Entry 8KHR (electron microscopy, 3.25 A resolution); this record covers chains C and A of the 5 polymer chains in the assembly.

# Chain C
Protein: Soluble gp42
Source organism: Epstein-Barr virus (strain GD1)
Reference sequence: P0C6Z5 (GP42_EBVG); residues 34-223 here = UniProt positions 34-223
Sequence (196 residues; each row starts with the number of its first residue):
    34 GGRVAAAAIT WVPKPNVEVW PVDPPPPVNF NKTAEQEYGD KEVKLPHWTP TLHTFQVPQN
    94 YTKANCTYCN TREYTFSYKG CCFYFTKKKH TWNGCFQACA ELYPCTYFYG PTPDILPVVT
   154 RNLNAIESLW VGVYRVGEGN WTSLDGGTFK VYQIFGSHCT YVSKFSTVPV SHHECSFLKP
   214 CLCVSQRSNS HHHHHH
Disordered / not traced: 34-42, 216-229
Differences from the reference sequence: expression tag (224-229)

# Chain A
Protein: Envelope glycoprotein H
Source organism: Epstein-Barr virus (strain GD1)
Reference sequence: A0A0C7TVV8 (A0A0C7TVV8_EBVG); residues 20-674 here = UniProt positions 20-674
Sequence (655 residues; row label = number of the first residue in the row):
    20 LSEVKLHLDI EGHASHYTIP WTELMAKVPG LSPEALWREA NVTEDLASML NRYKLIYKTS
    80 GTLGIALAEP VDIPAVSEGS MQVDASKVHP GVISGLNSPA CMLSAPLEKQ LFYYIGTMLP
   140 NTRPHSYVFY QLRCHLSYVA LSINGDKFQY TGAMTSKFLM GTYKRVTEKG DEHVLSLVFG
   200 KTKDLPDLRG PFSYPSLTSA QSGDYSLVIV TTFVHYANFH NYFVPNLKDM FSRAVTMTAA
   260 SYARYVLQKL VLLEMKGGCR EPELDTETLT TMFEVSVAFF KVGHAVGETG NGCVDLRWLA
   320 KSFFELTVLK DIIGICYGAT VKGMQSYGLE RLAAMLMATV KMEELGHLTT EKQEYALRLA
   380 TVGYPKAGVY SGLIGGATSV LLSAYNRHPL FQPLHTVMRE TLFIGSHVVL RELRLNVTTQ
   440 GPNLALYQLL STALCSALEI GEVLRGLALG TESGLFSPCY LSLRFDLTRD KLLSMAPQEA
   500 TLDQAAVSNA VDGFLGRLSL EREDRDAWHL PAYKCVDRLD KVLMIIPLIN VTFIISSDRE
   560 VRGSALYEAS TTYLSSSLFL SPVIMNKCSQ GAVAGEPRQI PKIQNFTRTQ KSCIFCGFAL
   620 LSYDEKEGLE TTTYITSQEV QNSILSSNYF DFDNLHVHYL LLTTNGTVME IAGLY
Disordered / not traced: 29-33
Cystine bridges: Cys-454/Cys-478, Cys-534/Cys-587

# Chain C / chain A interface
Pairs across the interface - 63 pairs, chain C then chain A:
  Trp-44(C) / Ile-602(A)  hydrophobic
  Trp-44(C) / Ile-613(A)  hydrophobic
  Trp-44(C) / Phe-614(A)  hydrophobic
  Pro-46(C) / Ser-611(A)
  Pro-46(C) / Cys-612(A)
  Lys-47(C) / Cys-612(A)  hydrogen bond (backbone-backbone)
  Lys-47(C) / Cys-615(A)
  Lys-47(C) / Phe-617(A)
  Lys-47(C) / Thr-663(A)
  Pro-48(C) / Cys-615(A)
  Asn-49(C) / Thr-635(A)
  Asn-49(C) / Ser-636(A)
  Val-50(C) / Leu-401(A)
  Val-50(C) / Tyr-633(A)
  Val-50(C) / Ile-634(A)
  Val-50(C) / Thr-635(A)  hydrogen bond (backbone-backbone)
  Val-52(C) / Glu-362(A)
  Val-52(C) / Thr-397(A)
  Val-52(C) / Asn-442(A)
  Trp-53(C) / Pro-441(A)
  Trp-53(C) / Asn-442(A)
  Pro-54(C) / Glu-362(A)
  Val-55(C) / Glu-362(A)  hydrogen bond (backbone-side chain)
  Val-55(C) / Gln-439(A)
  Val-55(C) / Asn-442(A)
  Asp-56(C) / Tyr-389(A)  hydrogen bond (backbone-side chain)
  Pro-58(C) / Tyr-389(A)
  Pro-59(C) / Tyr-383(A)  hydrogen bond (backbone-side chain)
  Pro-59(C) / Val-388(A)
  Pro-59(C) / Tyr-389(A)
  Asn-62(C) / Arg-350(A)
  Phe-63(C) / Val-107(A)
  Phe-63(C) / Pro-109(A)
  Phe-63(C) / Arg-350(A)
  Phe-63(C) / Met-354(A)  hydrophobic
  Lys-65(C) / Arg-350(A)  hydrogen bond (backbone-side chain)
  Ala-67(C) / Tyr-346(A)
  Tyr-71(C) / Gln-129(A)  hydrogen bond (side chain-backbone)
  Tyr-71(C) / Tyr-132(A)  hydrophobic
  Tyr-71(C) / Tyr-133(A)
  Tyr-71(C) / Gln-344(A)  hydrogen bond (side chain-backbone)
  Tyr-71(C) / Ser-345(A)
  Tyr-71(C) / Tyr-346(A)  hydrophobic
  Gly-72(C) / Tyr-133(A)  hydrogen bond (backbone-side chain)
  Lys-74(C) / Tyr-133(A)
  Glu-75(C) / Tyr-132(A)
  Glu-75(C) / Tyr-133(A)
  Glu-75(C) / Ile-134(A)  hydrogen bond (backbone-backbone)
  Val-76(C) / Ile-134(A)  hydrophobic
  Lys-77(C) / Tyr-133(A)
  Lys-77(C) / Ile-134(A)  hydrogen bond (backbone-backbone)
  Lys-77(C) / Gly-135(A)
  Lys-77(C) / Lys-341(A)
  Pro-79(C) / Thr-136(A)
  Thr-82(C) / Ser-161(A)
  Thr-82(C) / Asp-165(A)
  Thr-82(C) / Gln-168(A)  hydrogen bond
  Pro-83(C) / Asp-165(A)
  Thr-84(C) / Gly-164(A)
  Thr-84(C) / Asp-165(A)
  His-86(C) / Gly-189(A)
  Gly-189(C) / Lys-188(A)  hydrogen bond (backbone-side chain)
  Ser-190(C) / Lys-188(A)
Also at the interface, not in a pair above, chain C (38 interface residues in all): Val-45, Glu-51, Pro-57, Glu-68, Leu-78, His-80, Trp-81, Ile-187
Also at the interface, not in a pair above, chain A (56 interface residues in all): Arg-152, His-154, Tyr-157, Lys-166, Thr-170, Val-185, Ala-357, Lys-360, Met-361, Gly-391, Gly-394, Leu-445, Ile-548, Gly-616, Gln-637

# In short
38 residues of chain C face 56 of chain A across their interface, with 13 hydrogen bonds. Among the polar
pairs are Val-55(C)/Glu-362(A), Asp-56(C)/Tyr-389(A) and Pro-59(C)/Tyr-383(A).
Here chain C is Soluble gp42 and chain A is Envelope glycoprotein H, both from Epstein-Barr virus (strain
GD1). Entry 8KHR (Cryo-EM structure of EBV gH/gL-gp42 in complex with fab 2C1) was determined by electron
microscopy.
